PDB entry 6BFT | X-ray diffraction, 2.55 A resolution | chains G and C of the 6 polymer chains in the assembly

== Chain G (and C) ==
Molecule: Vascular endothelial growth factor A
Source organism: Homo sapiens
Notes: chain C of this document is another copy of the same molecule, construct and numbering; everything in this record applies to it too
UniProt: P15692 (VEGFA_HUMAN), isoform P15692-14; residues 10-109 here correspond to UniProt positions 216-315 (UniProt number = residue number + 206)
Chain sequence (102 residues; each row starts with the number of its first residue):
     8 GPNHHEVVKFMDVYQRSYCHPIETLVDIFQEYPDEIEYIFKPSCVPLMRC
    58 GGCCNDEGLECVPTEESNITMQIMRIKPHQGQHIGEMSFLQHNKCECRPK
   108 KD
Disordered / not traced: 8-12, 108-109 (chain C: 8-13, 108-109)
Differences from the reference sequence: cloning artifact (8-9)
Modified residues: Cys60 (S-hydroxycysteine; CSO)
Swiss-Prot annotation at these positions:
  - glycosylation: Asn75 (N-linked (GlcNAc...) asparagine)
Disulfide bonds: Cys26-Cys68, Cys57-Cys102, Cys61-Cys104

== Interface between chain G and chain C ==
Residue-residue contacts (55):
  Glu13(G) with Thr77(C)
  Val14(G) with Thr77(C); Gln79(C)
  Val15(G) with Thr77(C), hydrogen bond (backbone-backbone); Met78(C); Gln79(C), hydrogen bond (backbone-backbone)
  Lys16(G) with Gln79(C)
  Phe17(G) with Lys48(C); Gln79(C), hydrogen bond (backbone-side chain); Met81(C), hydrophobic
  Val20(G) with Val52(C), hydrophobic; Met78(C), hydrophobic; Gln79(C)
  Tyr21(G) with Lys48(C); Pro49(C), hydrophobic
  Arg23(G) with Glu30(C), salt bridge; Pro53(C)
  Ser24(G) with Leu32(C); Pro49(C); Cys51(C), hydrogen bond (side chain-backbone)
  Ile29(G) with Leu32(C), hydrophobic
  Glu30(G) with Arg23(C), salt bridge; Ile29(C)
  Leu32(G) with Ser24(C); Gly58(C); Gly59(C)
  Lys48(G) with Phe17(C); Tyr21(C); Asn62(C), hydrogen bond (side chain-backbone)
  Pro49(G) with Val20(C), hydrophobic; Tyr21(C), hydrophobic; Ser24(C); Cys60(C)
  Ser50(G) with Cys60(C)
  Cys51(G) with Ser24(C), hydrogen bond (backbone-side chain); Gly59(C); Cys60(C)
  Val52(G) with Val20(C), hydrophobic
  Pro53(G) with Arg23(C)
  Gly58(G) with Leu32(C)
  Gly59(G) with Leu32(C); Cys51(C)
  Cys60(G) with Pro49(C); Ser50(C); Cys51(C), hydrogen bond (backbone-side chain)
  Asn62(G) with Lys48(C), hydrogen bond (backbone-side chain)
  Thr77(G) with Val14(C); Val15(C), hydrogen bond (backbone-backbone)
  Met78(G) with Val15(C); Val20(C), hydrophobic
  Gln79(G) with Val15(C), hydrogen bond (backbone-backbone); Lys16(C); Phe17(C), hydrogen bond (side chain-backbone)
  Met81(G) with Phe17(C), hydrophobic
  Glu93(G) with Val14(C)
Also at the interface, not in a pair above, chain G (32 interface residues in all): His27, Cys61, Ile76, Ile80, Ile91
Also at the interface, not in a pair above, chain C (30 interface residues in all): Cys61, Ile76, Ile80, Ile91, Glu93

== Overview ==
32 residues of chain G face 30 of chain C across their interface; the contacts include 11 hydrogen bonds and 2
salt bridges. Among the polar pairs are Arg23(G)-Glu30(C), Phe17(G)-Gln79(C) and Ser24(G)-Cys51(C).
Chain G and chain C are both Vascular endothelial growth factor A (Homo sapiens); the structure, Structure of
Bevacizumab Fab mutant in complex with VEGF, was determined by X-ray diffraction.
